6VQX - chains A and B of the 11 polymer chains in the assembly; structure by electron microscopy, 3.15 A resolution.

== Chain A ==
Name: AcrF6
From: Pseudomonas aeruginosa
Reference sequence: A0A5D4V3F2 (A0A5D4V3F2_PSEAI); residues 1-100 here = UniProt positions 1-100
Sequence (100 residues; numbered 1 to 100; the number before each row is that of its first residue):
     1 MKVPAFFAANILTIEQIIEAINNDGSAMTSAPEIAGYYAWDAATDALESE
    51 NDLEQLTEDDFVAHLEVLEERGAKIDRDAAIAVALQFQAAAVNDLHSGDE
Unresolved in the structure: 98-100
What the authors report for this chain:
  - binding site for CrRNA: N10

== Chain B ==
Name: CRISPR-associated protein Csy1
From: Pseudomonas aeruginosa
Reference sequence: Q02ML9 (CSY1_PSEAB); numbering as in UniProt (aligned over 1-434)
Sequence (434 residues; each row starts with the number of its first residue):
     1 MTSPLPTPTWQELRQFIESFIQERLQGKLDKLQPDEDDKRQTLLATHRRE
    51 AWLADAARRVGQLQLVTHTLKPIHPDARGSNLHSLPQAPGQPGLAGSHEL
   101 GDRLVSDVVGNAAALDVFKFLSLQYQGKNLLNWLTEDSAEALQALSDNAE
   151 QAREWRQAFIGITTVKGAPASHSLAKQLYFPLPGSGYHLLAPLFPTSLVH
   201 HVHALLREARFGDAAKAAREARSRQESWPHGFSEYPNLAIQKFGGTKPQN
   251 ISQLNNERRGENWLLPSLPPNWQRQNVNAPMRHSSVFEHDFGRTPEVSRL
   301 TRTLQRFLAKTVHNNLAIRQRRAQLVAQICDEALQYAARLRELEPGWSAT
   351 PGCQLHDAEQLWLDPLRAQTDETFLQRRLRGDWPAEVGNRFANWLNRAVS
   401 SDSQILGSPEAAQWSQELSKELTMFKEILEDERD
Unresolved in the structure: 1-12

== How chain A and chain B interact ==
Pairs across the interface - 20 pairs, chain A then chain B:
  L12(A) - T246(B)
  T13(A) - T246(B)
  I14(A) - G245(B)
  I14(A) - T246(B)
  I14(A) - P248(B)
  Y38(A) - T246(B)  hydrogen bond (side chain-backbone)
  Y38(A) - K247(B)
  D41(A) - K247(B)  salt bridge
  A42(A) - K247(B)
  A42(A) - N250(B)  hydrogen bond (backbone-side chain)
  D45(A) - K247(B)  salt bridge
  D45(A) - N250(B)
  A46(A) - N250(B)
  L47(A) - R78(B)
  E48(A) - R78(B)
  D60(A) - A113(B)
  A63(A) - A112(B)
  A63(A) - A113(B)
  V67(A) - Q249(B)
  R71(A) - P248(B)
Also at the interface, not in a pair above, chain A (17 interface residues in all): D59, H64, D78
Also at the interface, not in a pair above, chain B (12 interface residues in all): Q33, N111, R259
The authors on this interface:
  - residue pairs: Y38(A)-T246(B) (hydrogen bond), D41(A)-K247(B) (salt bridge), D45(A)-K247(B) (salt bridge)

== Summary ==
Chain A and chain B form an interface of 17 and 12 residues respectively, with 2 hydrogen bonds and 2 salt
bridges. Among the polar pairs are D41(A)-K247(B), D45(A)-K247(B) and Y38(A)-T246(B). The authors report a
hydrogen bond between Y38(A) and T246(B); salt bridges between D41(A) and K247(B) and D45(A) and K247(B). From
the paper: a binding site for CrRNA at N10(A).
Chain A is AcrF6 and chain B is CRISPR-associated protein Csy1, both from Pseudomonas aeruginosa; the
structure, Type I-F CRISPR-Csy complex with its inhibitor AcrF6, was determined by electron microscopy,
deposited together with 6VQV and 6VQW.
